Entry 2A6E (X-ray diffraction, 2.80 A resolution); this record covers chains B and C of the 6 polymer chains in the assembly.

== Chain B ==
Name: DNA-directed RNA polymerase alpha chain
Source organism: Thermus thermophilus
Notes: EC 2.7.7.6
UniProtKB: Q5SHR6 (RPOA_THET8); numbering as in UniProt (aligned over 1-315)
Amino-acid sequence (315 residues; numbered 1 to 315; the number before each row is that of its first residue):
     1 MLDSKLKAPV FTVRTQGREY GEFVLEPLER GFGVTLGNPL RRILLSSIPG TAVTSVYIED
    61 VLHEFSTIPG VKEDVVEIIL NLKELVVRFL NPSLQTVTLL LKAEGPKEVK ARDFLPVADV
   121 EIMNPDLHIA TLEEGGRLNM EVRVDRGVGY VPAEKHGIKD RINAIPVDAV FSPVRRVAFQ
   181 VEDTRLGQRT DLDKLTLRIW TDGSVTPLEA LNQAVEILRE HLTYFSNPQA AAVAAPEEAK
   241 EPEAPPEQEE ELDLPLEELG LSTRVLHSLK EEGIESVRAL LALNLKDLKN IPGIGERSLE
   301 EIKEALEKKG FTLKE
Unresolved in the structure: 230-315

== Chain C ==
Name: DNA-directed RNA polymerase beta chain
Source organism: Thermus thermophilus
Notes: EC 2.7.7.6
UniProtKB: Q8RQE9 (RPOB_THET8); residue numbers follow UniProt; this construct covers 1-1119
Amino-acid sequence (1119 residues; numbered 1 to 1119; the number before each row is that of its first residue):
     1 MEIKRFGRIR EVIPLPPLTE IQVESYRRAL QADVPPEKRE NVGIQAAFRE TFPIEEEDKG
    61 KGGLVLDFLE YRLGEPPFPQ DECREKDLTY QAPLYARLQL IHKDTGLIKE DEVFLGHIPL
   121 MTEDGSFIIN GADRVIVSQI HRSPGVYFTP DPARPGRYIA SIIPLPKRGP WIDLEVEPNG
   181 VVSMKVNKRK FPLVLLLRVL GYDQETLARE LGAYGELVQG LMDESVFAMR PEEALIRLFT
   241 LLRPGDPPKR DKAVAYVYGL IADPRRYDLG EAGRYKAEEK LGIRLSGRTL ARFEDGEFKD
   301 EVFLPTLRYL FALTAGVPGH EVDDIDHLGN RRIRTVGELM TDQFRVGLAR LARGVRERML
   361 MGSEDSLTPA KLVNSRPLEA AIREFFSRSQ LSQFKDETNP LSSLRHKRRI SALGPGGLTR
   421 ERAGFDVRDV HRTHYGRICP VETPEGANIG LITSLAAYAR VDELGFIRTP YRRVVGGVVT
   481 DEVVYMTATE EDRYTIAQAN TPLEGNRIAA ERVVARRKGE PVIVSPEEVE FMDVSPKQVF
   541 SVNTNLIPFL EHDDANRALM GSNMQTQAVP LIRAQAPVVM TGLEERVVRD SLAALYAEED
   601 GEVAKVDGNR IVVRYEDGRL VEYPLRRFYR SNQGTALDQR PRVVVGQRVR KGDLLADGPA
   661 SENGFLALGQ NVLVAIMPFD GYNFEDAIVI SEELLKRDFY TSIHIERYEI EARDTKLGPE
   721 RITRDIPHLS EAALRDLDEE GVVRIGAEVK PGDILVGRTS FKGESEPTPE ERLLRSIFGE
   781 KARDVKDTSL RVPPGEGGIV VRTVRLRRGD PGVELKPGVR EVVRVYVAQK RKLQVGDKLA
   841 NRHGNKGVVA KILPVEDMPH LPDGTPVDVI LNPLGVPSRM NLGQILETHL GLAGYFLGQR
   901 YISPIFDGAK EPEIKELLAQ AFEVYFGKRK GEGFGVDKRE VEVLRRAEKL GLVTPGKTPE
   961 EQLKELFLQG KVVLYDGRTG EPIEGPIVVG QMFIMKLYHM VEDKMHARST GPYSLITQQP
  1021 LGGKAQFGGQ RFGEMEVWAL EAYGAAHTLQ EMLTLKSDDI EGRNAAYEAI IKGEDVPEPS
  1081 VPESFRVLVK ELQALALDVQ TLDEKDNPVD IFEGLASKR

== Interface between chain B and chain C ==
Contacting residue pairs (9):
  Arg-30(B) with Glu-692(C), salt bridge; Pro-854(C); Glu-856(C)
  Gly-31(B) with Glu-856(C)
  Val-34(B) with Arg-978(C)
  Thr-35(B) with Glu-856(C)
  Asn-38(B) with Arg-978(C); Thr-979(C), hydrogen bond
  Arg-42(B) with Glu-981(C), salt bridge
Other interface residues (no listed pair), chain C (8 interface residues in all): Ile-852, Arg-939

== Overview ==
The interface between chain B and chain C involves 6 residues on one side and 8 on the other; the contacts
include 1 hydrogen bond and 2 salt bridges. Polar pairs include Arg-30(B)/Glu-692(C), Arg-42(B)/Glu-981(C) and
Asn-38(B)/Thr-979(C).
Here chain B is DNA-directed RNA polymerase alpha chain and chain C is DNA-directed RNA polymerase beta chain,
both from Thermus thermophilus. Entry 2A6E (Crystal structure of the T. Thermophilus RNA polymerase
holoenzyme) was determined by X-ray diffraction, deposited together with 2A68 and 2A69.
